Entry 1SIH (X-ray diffraction, 1.73 A resolution); this record covers chain A.

# Chain A
Name: Phenylethylamine oxidase
From: Arthrobacter globiformis
Notes: EC 1.4.3.6
UniProt: P46881 (PAOX_ARTGO); residues 3-638 here = UniProt positions 3-638
Chain sequence (646 residues; row label = number of the first residue in the row):
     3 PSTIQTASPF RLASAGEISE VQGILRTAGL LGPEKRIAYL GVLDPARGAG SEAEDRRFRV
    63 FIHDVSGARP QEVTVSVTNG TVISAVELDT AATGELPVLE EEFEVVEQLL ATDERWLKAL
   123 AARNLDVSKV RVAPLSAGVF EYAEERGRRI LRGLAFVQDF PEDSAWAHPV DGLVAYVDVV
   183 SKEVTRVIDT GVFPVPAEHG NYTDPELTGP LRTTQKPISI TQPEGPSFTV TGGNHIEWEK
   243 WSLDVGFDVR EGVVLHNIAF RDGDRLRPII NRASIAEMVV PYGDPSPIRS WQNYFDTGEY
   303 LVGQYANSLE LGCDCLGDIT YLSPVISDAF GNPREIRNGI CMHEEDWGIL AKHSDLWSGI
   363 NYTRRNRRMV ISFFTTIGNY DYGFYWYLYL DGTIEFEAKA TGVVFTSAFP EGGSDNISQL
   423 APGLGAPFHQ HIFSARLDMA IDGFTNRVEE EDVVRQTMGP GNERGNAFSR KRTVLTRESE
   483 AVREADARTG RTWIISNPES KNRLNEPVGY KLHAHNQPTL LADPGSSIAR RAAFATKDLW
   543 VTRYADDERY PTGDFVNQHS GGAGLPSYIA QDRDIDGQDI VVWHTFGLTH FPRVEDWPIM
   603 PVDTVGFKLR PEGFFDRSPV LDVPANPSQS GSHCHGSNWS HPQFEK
Unresolved in the structure: 3-8, 629-648
Sequence notes: modified residue (382); cloning artifact (639-648)
Modified positions: Tyr-382 (2-hydroxy-5-({1-[(4-methylphenoxy)methyl]-3-oxoprop-1-enyl}amino)-L-tyrosine; MBQ)
Disulfide bonds: Cys-317/Cys-343
Bound ions: Cu ion: His-431, His-433, His-592; Na+: Asp-440, Met-441, Asp-581, Ile-582
Swiss-Prot annotation at these positions:
  - active site: Asp-298 (Proton acceptor)
  - binding site (substrate): Tyr-296 to Tyr-307, Ile-379 to Asn-381, Asp-383, Tyr-384
  - binding site (Cu cation): His-431, His-433, His-592

# Overview
His-431, His-433 and His-592 coordinate a Cu ion ion. Asp-440, Met-441, Asp-581 and Ile-582 form the Na+ site.
Curated annotation (UniProt) lists active-site residue Asp-298, 17 substrate-binding residues and 3 Cu
cation-binding residues.
Chain A is Phenylethylamine oxidase (Arthrobacter globiformis); the structure, AGAO in covalent complex with
the inhibitor MOBA ("4-(4-methylphenoxy)-2-butyn-1-amine"), was determined by X-ray diffraction (same
publication as 1SII).
